Entry 8ADH (X-ray diffraction, 2.40 A resolution); this record covers chain A.

[Chain A]
Molecule: Apo-liver alcohol dehydrogenase
Source organism: Equus caballus
Notes: EC 1.1.1.1
UniProt: P00327 (ADHE_HORSE); numbering as in UniProt (aligned over 1-374)
Amino-acid sequence (374 residues; numbered 1 to 374; the number before each row is that of its first residue):
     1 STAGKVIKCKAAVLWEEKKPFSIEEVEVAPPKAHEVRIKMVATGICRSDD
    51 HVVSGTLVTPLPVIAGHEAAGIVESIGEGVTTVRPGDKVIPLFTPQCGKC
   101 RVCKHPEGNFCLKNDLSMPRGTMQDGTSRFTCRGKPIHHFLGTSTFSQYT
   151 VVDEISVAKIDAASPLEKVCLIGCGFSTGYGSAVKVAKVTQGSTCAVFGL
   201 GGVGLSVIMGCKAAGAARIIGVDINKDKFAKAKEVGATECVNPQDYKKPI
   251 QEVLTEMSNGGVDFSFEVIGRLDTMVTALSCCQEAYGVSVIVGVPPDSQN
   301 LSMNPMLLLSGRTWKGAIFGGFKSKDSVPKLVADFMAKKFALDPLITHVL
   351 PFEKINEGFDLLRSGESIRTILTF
Ion coordination: Zn2+ site 1: Cys46, His67, Cys174; Zn2+ site 2: Cys97, Cys100, Cys103, Cys111

[Summary]
The Zn2+ site 1 is built by Cys46, His67 and Cys174. The Zn2+ site 2 is built by Cys97, Cys100, Cys103 and
Cys111.
Chain A is Apo-liver alcohol dehydrogenase (Equus caballus); the structure, Interdomain motion in liver
alcohol dehydrogenase. structural and energetic analysis of the hinge bending mode, was determined by X-ray
diffraction, deposited together with 5ADH.
